Entry 9F62 (electron microscopy, 5.44 A resolution (low resolution: residue-level contacts below are approximate; hydrogen-bond / salt-bridge calls are withheld)); this record covers chains 5s and 5u of the 214 polymer chains in the assembly.

== Chain 5s ==
Protein: Mitochondrial NADH:ubiquinone oxidoreductase 32 kDa subunit
Organism: Chlamydomonas reinhardtii
Notes: EC 1.6.5.3, 1.6.99.3
Reference sequence: Q6S7R7 (Q6S7R7_CHLRE); numbering as in UniProt (aligned over 1-312)
Sequence (312 residues; numbered 1 to 312; the number before each row is that of its first residue):
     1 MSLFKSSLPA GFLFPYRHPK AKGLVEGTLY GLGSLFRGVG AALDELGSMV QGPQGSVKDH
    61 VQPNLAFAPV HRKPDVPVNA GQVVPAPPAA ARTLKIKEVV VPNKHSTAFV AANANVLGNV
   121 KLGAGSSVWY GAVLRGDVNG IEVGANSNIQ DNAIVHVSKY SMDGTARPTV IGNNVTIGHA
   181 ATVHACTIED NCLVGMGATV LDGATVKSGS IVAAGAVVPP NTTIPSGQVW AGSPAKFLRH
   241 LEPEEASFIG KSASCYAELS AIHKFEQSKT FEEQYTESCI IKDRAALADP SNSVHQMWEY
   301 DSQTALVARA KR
Bound ions: Zn2+: His156, His184
Small-molecule neighbours: crotonyl coenzyme A (COO): Gln150, Thr176, Gly178, His179, Leu193, Val194, Gly195, Met196, Ile211, Val212, Ala213, Ala214, Val229, Ala231, Leu238, Arg239, Phe248, Ser252, Tyr256

== Chain 5u ==
Protein: CAG1
Organism: Chlamydomonas reinhardtii
Reference sequence: A8JHY4 (A8JHY4_CHLRE); residue numbers follow UniProt; this construct covers 1-229
Sequence (229 residues; row label = number of the first residue in the row):
     1 MNPINGLKTI LHRVGFAMRE SGQALERVGC RLQGVYSFEE KLNRHATVLP MRHNVPSLDK
    61 TSWVAPSGMV SGSVTLGENS SVWYGAIVRG DFQPVVVGSN SNIQDAAYVG ATSEFSGPVT
   121 IGDNVSVGHG AVLKGCTVGD NVLIGMNSII SEHAEIQSGA VIAAGSYVEE GTTVPSGEVW
   181 AGSPAKKLRD VRAGEAEYLK SLPGRYTELA GEHKGIMKVL KMKQAEYFA
Disordered / not traced: 1

== How chain 5s and chain 5u interact ==
Residue-residue contacts - 80 pairs, chain 5s then chain 5u:
  Pro15(5s) with Tyr36(5u)
  Tyr16(5s) with Gly34(5u); Val35(5u); Tyr36(5u)
  Arg17(5s) with Gly34(5u); Val35(5u)
  His18(5s) with Gly34(5u)
  Tyr30(5s) with Gln33(5u)
  Gly33(5s) with Gly29(5u); Leu32(5u)
  Ser34(5s) with Gln33(5u)
  Phe36(5s) with Gly29(5u)
  Arg37(5s) with Glu26(5u); Gly29(5u); Cys30(5u); Gln33(5u)
  Gly40(5s) with Gly22(5u)
  Leu43(5s) with Met18(5u); Gly22(5u)
  Asp44(5s) with Arg19(5u); Gln23(5u)
  Leu46(5s) with Met18(5u)
  Gly47(5s) with Gly15(5u); Met18(5u)
  Ser48(5s) with Arg19(5u)
  Gln51(5s) with His12(5u); Gly15(5u); Phe16(5u); Arg19(5u)
  Gln54(5s) with His12(5u); Arg52(5u); His53(5u); Val55(5u)
  Val57(5s) with Val48(5u)
  Val61(5s) with Gln224(5u)
  Gln62(5s) with Asn43(5u); His45(5u); Pro66(5u); Gln224(5u)
  Pro63(5s) with Pro66(5u); Lys221(5u); Gln224(5u)
  Leu65(5s) with Pro66(5u); Met217(5u); Leu220(5u)
  Pro69(5s) with Ile216(5u); Leu220(5u)
  His71(5s) with Glu212(5u); His213(5u); Ile216(5u)
  Lys73(5s) with Glu212(5u)
  Pro87(5s) with Lys223(5u)
  Ala89(5s) with Met222(5u); Glu226(5u)
  Ala90(5s) with Val219(5u)
  Thr93(5s) with Met222(5u)
  Leu94(5s) with Val219(5u)
  Asn115(5s) with Ser67(5u); Tyr84(5u); Gly85(5u)
  Leu117(5s) with Tyr84(5u)
  Arg135(5s) with Trp83(5u); Tyr84(5u); Asp105(5u); His129(5u); His213(5u)
  Ile154(5s) with Gly130(5u)
  His156(5s) with His129(5u)
  Tyr160(5s) with Tyr198(5u); Leu202(5u); Arg205(5u); Tyr206(5u)
  Ser161(5s) with Tyr198(5u)
  Met162(5s) with Arg192(5u)
  Thr182(5s) with Met146(5u); Asn147(5u)
  Ala198(5s) with Asn147(5u)
  Thr199(5s) with Asn147(5u)
  Phe271(5s) with Tyr36(5u); Glu40(5u)
Other interface residues (no listed pair), chain 5s (57 interface residues in all): Leu29, Val39, Ala41, Val50, Pro53, Gly55, His60, Ala68, Val99, Val133, Asp137, Val138, His184, Leu201, Tyr275
Other interface residues (no listed pair), chain 5u (63 interface residues in all): Leu11, Ser21, Leu25, Val28, Ser37, Glu39, Ala46, Thr47, Pro50, Ala164, Glu195, Leu209, Gly215, Lys218, Phe228

== Overview ==
Chain 5s and chain 5u form an interface of 57 and 63 residues respectively. Chain 5s binds crotonyl coenzyme
A. His156(5s) and His184(5s) coordinate Zn2+.
Chain 5s is Mitochondrial NADH:ubiquinone oxidoreductase 32 kDa subunit and chain 5u is CAG1, both from
Chlamydomonas reinhardtii; the structure, Subtomogram average of the Chlamydomonas reinhardtii mitochondrial
respirasome I2 III4 IV6, was determined by electron microscopy together with 9F5X, 9F5Y, 9F5Z, 9F60 and 9F61
from the same study.
